Entry 6VKE (X-ray diffraction, 2.10 A resolution); this record covers chain F.

# Chain F
Molecule: Prefusion RSV F (DS-Cav1)
From: Human respiratory syncytial virus
UniProtKB: chimeric construct of W8RJF9, M1E1E4: residues 1-513 from W8RJF9 (W8RJF9_HRSV) positions 1-513 (same numbers); residues 518-545 from M1E1E4 positions 1-28 (UniProt number = residue number - 517)
Amino-acid sequence (568 residues; row label = number of the first residue in the row):
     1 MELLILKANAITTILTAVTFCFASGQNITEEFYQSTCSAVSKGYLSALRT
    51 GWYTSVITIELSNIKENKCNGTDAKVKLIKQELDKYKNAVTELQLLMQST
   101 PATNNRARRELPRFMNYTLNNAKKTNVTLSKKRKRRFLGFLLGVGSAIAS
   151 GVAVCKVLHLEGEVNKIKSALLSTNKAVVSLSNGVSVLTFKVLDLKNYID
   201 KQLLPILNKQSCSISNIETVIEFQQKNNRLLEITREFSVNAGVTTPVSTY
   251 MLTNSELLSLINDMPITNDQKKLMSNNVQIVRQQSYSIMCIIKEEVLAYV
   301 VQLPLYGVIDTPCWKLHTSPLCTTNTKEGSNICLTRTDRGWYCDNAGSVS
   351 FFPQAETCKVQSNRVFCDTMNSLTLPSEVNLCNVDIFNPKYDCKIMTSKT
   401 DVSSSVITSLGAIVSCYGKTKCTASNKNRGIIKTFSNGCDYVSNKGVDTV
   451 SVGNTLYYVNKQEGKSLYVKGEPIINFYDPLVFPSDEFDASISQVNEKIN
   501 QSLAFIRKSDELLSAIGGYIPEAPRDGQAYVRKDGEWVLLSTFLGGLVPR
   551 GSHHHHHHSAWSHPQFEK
Disordered / not traced: 1-26, 65-72, 104-136, 208-214, 507-568
Construct notes: conflict E66 (Lys in W8RJF9), C155 (Ser in W8RJF9), F190 (Ser in W8RJF9), L207 (Val in W8RJF9), C290 (Ser in W8RJF9); linker (514-517); expression tag (546-568)
Disulfide bonds: C37-C439, C155-C290, C313-C343, C322-C333, C358-C367, C382-C393, C416-C422
Residues lining bound ligands:
  - N-cyclohexyltaurine (NHE; 2-[N-cyclohexylamino]ethane sulfonic acid): F387, F477, Y478, D479, V482, N496, I499, L503
  - R0S (4-(5-chloro-2-{[1-(3,4-dimethoxyphenyl)-2-oxo-1,2-dihydro-3H-imidazo[4,5-c]pyridin-3-yl]methyl}-1H-indol-1-yl)butanenitrile): F137, F140, M396, T397, S398, D486, E487, F488, D489

# Overview
Bound to chain F: N-cyclohexyltaurine and compound R0S.
Chain F is Prefusion RSV F (DS-Cav1) (Human respiratory syncytial virus); the structure, Crystal Structure of
Inhibitor JNJ-40012665 in Complex with Prefusion RSV F Glycoprotein, was determined by X-ray diffraction
together with 6VKC and 6VKD from the same study.
